PDB entry 9FKB | electron microscopy, 2.96 A resolution | chains PU and PV of the 87 polymer chains in the assembly

Chain PU (and PV):
Protein: HK97 gp6-like/SPP1 gp15-like head-tail connector
Organism: Haloferax tailed virus 1
Notes: chain PV of this document is another copy of the same molecule, construct and numbering; everything in this record applies to it too
UniProtKB: A0A410N6S3 (A0A410N6S3_9CAUD); residue numbers follow UniProt; this construct covers 1-141
Amino-acid sequence (141 residues; row label = number of the first residue in the row):
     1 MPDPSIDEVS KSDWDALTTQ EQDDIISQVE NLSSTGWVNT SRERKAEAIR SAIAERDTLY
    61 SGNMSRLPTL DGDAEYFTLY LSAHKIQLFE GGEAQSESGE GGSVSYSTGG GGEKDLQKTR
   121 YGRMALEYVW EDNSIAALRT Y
Unresolved in the structure: 1
Bound ions: Mg2+ site 1: Glu-127, Glu-131 (shared with Asp-132(PV) of chain PV); Mg2+ site 2: Asp-132 (shared with 2 residues of chain PX)

Chain PU / chain PV interface:
Pairs across the interface - 64 pairs, chain PU then chain PV:
  Gln-28(PU) with Glu-47(PV), hydrogen bond; Arg-50(PV)
  Glu-30(PU) with Arg-44(PV), hydrogen bond (backbone-side chain)
  Asn-31(PU) with Glu-43(PV); Arg-44(PV); Glu-47(PV), hydrogen bond; Phe-89(PV)
  Leu-32(PU) with Phe-89(PV)
  Ser-33(PU) with Arg-44(PV), hydrogen bond (backbone-side chain); Phe-89(PV)
  Ser-34(PU) with Thr-40(PV); Arg-44(PV); Phe-89(PV), hydrogen bond (backbone-backbone); Glu-90(PV)
  Gly-36(PU) with Arg-44(PV)
  Asp-71(PU) with Leu-59(PV)
  Gly-72(PU) with Thr-58(PV); Leu-59(PV)
  Asp-73(PU) with Lys-11(PV), salt bridge; Ala-54(PV); Thr-58(PV)
  Glu-75(PU) with Lys-11(PV), salt bridge; Arg-50(PV), salt bridge
  Tyr-76(PU) with Glu-47(PV), hydrogen bond; Arg-50(PV), hydrogen bond; Ser-51(PV); Ala-54(PV), hydrophobic
  Tyr-80(PU) with Ser-51(PV), hydrogen bond; Lys-85(PV)
  Gly-102(PU) with Ser-98(PV)
  Ser-103(PU) with Glu-97(PV); Ser-98(PV), hydrogen bond (backbone-backbone)
  Val-104(PU) with Ser-96(PV)
  Ser-105(PU) with Glu-93(PV); Ala-94(PV); Gln-95(PV), hydrogen bond (backbone-backbone); Ser-96(PV), hydrogen bond (backbone-backbone)
  Tyr-106(PU) with Gly-91(PV); Glu-93(PV)
  Ser-107(PU) with Glu-93(PV), hydrogen bond (backbone-backbone); Gln-95(PV); Thr-108(PV), hydrogen bond; Lys-118(PV)
  Thr-108(PU) with Lys-118(PV), hydrogen bond (backbone-side chain)
  Gly-111(PU) with Glu-113(PV)
  Gln-117(PU) with Glu-113(PV)
  Arg-120(PU) with Leu-88(PV), hydrogen bond (side chain-backbone); Gly-91(PV)
  Tyr-121(PU) with Leu-88(PV); Phe-89(PV)
  Arg-123(PU) with Glu-113(PV); Asp-115(PV); Lys-118(PV)
  Met-124(PU) with Lys-85(PV), hydrogen bond; Leu-88(PV), hydrophobic; Asp-115(PV)
  Glu-127(PU) with Leu-59(PV); Tyr-60(PV), hydrogen bond; Asp-115(PV); Asp-132(PV)
  Tyr-128(PU) with Glu-55(PV), hydrogen bond; Leu-59(PV), hydrophobic
  Glu-131(PU) with Lys-114(PV); Asp-132(PV)
Interface residues without a listed pair, chain PU (30 interface residues in all): Gly-101
Interface residues without a listed pair, chain PV (32 interface residues in all): His-84, Gly-99, Gly-109

In short:
The interface between chain PU and chain PV involves 30 residues on one side and 32 on the other, with 18
hydrogen bonds and 3 salt bridges. Polar contacts include Asp-73(PU)/Lys-11(PV), Glu-75(PU)/Lys-11(PV) and
Glu-75(PU)/Arg-50(PV). Glu-127(PU) and Glu-131(PU) coordinate Mg2+ site 1.
Both chains are HK97 gp6-like/SPP1 gp15-like head-tail connector (Haloferax tailed virus 1). Entry 9FKB (Tail
of emppty Haloferax tailed virus 1) was determined by electron microscopy (same publication as 8QPG, 8QPQ,
8QQN, 8QSI, 8QSY, 9H4P, 9H5B and 9H7V).
